2MRU - chains A and B of the 4 polymer chains in the assembly; structure by solution NMR.

Chain A (and B):
Molecule: Antitoxin MazE
From: Escherichia coli K-12
Notes: fragment: DNA-binding domain; chain B of this document is another copy of the same molecule, construct and numbering; everything in this record applies to it too
UniProt: P0AE72 (MAZE_ECOLI); residue numbers follow UniProt; this construct covers 2-50
Amino-acid sequence (67 residues; row label = number of the first residue in the row; numbers below 1 keep their minus sign (Asn-16 is residue -16)):
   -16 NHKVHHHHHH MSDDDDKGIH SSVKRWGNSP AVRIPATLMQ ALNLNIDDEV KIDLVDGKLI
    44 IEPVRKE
Disordered / not traced: -16 to 0
Sequence notes: expression tag (-16 to 1)
Reported in the primary citation:
  - binding site for the 15-nt DNA strand: Lys7, Arg8, Trp9, Asn11, Arg16, Ala19
  - mutagenesis - R16A: abolished binding to the 15-nt DNA strand (citing earlier work)
  - mutagenesis - R8A: decreased binding to operator (citing earlier work)

Interface between chain A and chain B:
Pairs across the interface (68):
  Gly1(A) - Ile35(B)
  Gly1(A) - Asp36(B)
  Ile2(A) - Val33(B)
  Ile2(A) - Lys34(B)
  Ile2(A) - Ile35(B)
  His3(A) - Glu32(B)
  His3(A) - Val33(B)
  Ser4(A) - Asp31(B)
  Ser4(A) - Glu32(B)
  Ser4(A) - Val33(B)
  Ser4(A) - Ile35(B)
  Ser5(A) - Asp31(B)
  Val6(A) - Ile29(B)
  Val6(A) - Asp30(B)
  Val6(A) - Asp31(B)
  Val6(A) - Val33(B)
  Lys7(A) - Trp9(B)
  Lys7(A) - Ile29(B)
  Lys7(A) - Asp30(B)
  Arg8(A) - Ile29(B)
  Trp9(A) - Lys7(B)
  Trp9(A) - Arg8(B)
  Trp9(A) - Trp9(B)
  Trp9(A) - Ala14(B)
  Trp9(A) - Arg16(B)
  Pro13(A) - Arg16(B)
  Pro13(A) - Ile17(B)
  Pro13(A) - Met22(B)
  Pro13(A) - Ile29(B)
  Ala14(A) - Trp9(B)
  Ala14(A) - Ala14(B)
  Ala14(A) - Val15(B)
  Val15(A) - Ala14(B)
  Val15(A) - Val15(B)
  Val15(A) - Ile17(B)
  Arg16(A) - Pro13(B)
  Arg16(A) - Ile35(B)
  Ile17(A) - Ser12(B)
  Ile17(A) - Pro13(B)
  Ile17(A) - Val15(B)
  Leu21(A) - Leu37(B)
  Met22(A) - Pro13(B)
  Leu25(A) - Gly40(B)
  Ile29(A) - Val6(B)
  Ile29(A) - Lys7(B)
  Ile29(A) - Arg8(B)
  Ile29(A) - Pro13(B)
  Asp30(A) - Val6(B)
  Asp30(A) - Lys7(B)
  Asp31(A) - Ser5(B)
  Asp31(A) - Val6(B)
  Val33(A) - Val6(B)
  Leu37(A) - Leu25(B)
  Gly40(A) - Leu25(B)
  Lys41(A) - Ile44(B)
  Lys41(A) - Glu45(B)
  Leu42(A) - Ile17(B)
  Leu42(A) - Leu25(B)
  Leu42(A) - Leu42(B)
  Leu42(A) - Ile43(B)
  Leu42(A) - Ile44(B)
  Ile43(A) - Lys41(B)
  Ile43(A) - Leu42(B)
  Ile43(A) - Ile43(B)
  Ile44(A) - Lys41(B)
  Ile44(A) - Leu42(B)
  Ile44(A) - Ile44(B)
  Glu45(A) - Lys41(B)
Other interface residues (no listed pair), chain A (30 interface residues in all): Glu32, Ile35
Other interface residues (no listed pair), chain B (32 interface residues in all): His3, Ser4, Ala19, Asn28

Overview:
30 residues of chain A and 32 residues of chain B are in contact. From the paper: a binding site for the 15-nt
DNA strand at Lys7(A), Arg8(A) and Trp9(A) among others; R16A of chain A abolishes binding to the 15-nt DNA
strand.
Chain A and chain B are both Antitoxin MazE (Escherichia coli K-12); the structure, Structure of truncated
EcMazE-DNA complex, was determined by solution NMR.
